PDB entry 9HML | X-ray diffraction, 2.17 A resolution | chains A and B of the 3 polymer chains in the assembly

[Chain A]
Protein: RIFIN PfKE01_040007400
Organism: Plasmodium falciparum
Chain sequence (140 residues; each row starts with the number of its first residue; numbers below 1 keep their minus sign (Gly-1 is residue -1)):
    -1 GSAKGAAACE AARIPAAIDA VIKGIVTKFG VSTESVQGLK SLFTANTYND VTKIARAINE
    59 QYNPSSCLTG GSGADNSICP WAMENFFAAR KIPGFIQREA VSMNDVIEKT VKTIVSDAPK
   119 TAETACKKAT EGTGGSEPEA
Not modelled in the structure: -1 to 8, 123-138
Disulfides: Cys65-Cys77

[Chain B]
Protein: KIR2DL protein
Organism: Homo sapiens
Reference sequence: A0A191URJ7 (A0A191URJ7_HUMAN); residues 27-219 here = UniProt positions 27-219
Chain sequence (204 residues; each row starts with the number of its first residue):
    25 TGRKPSLLAH PGPLVKSEET VILQCWSDVM FEHFLLHREG MFNDTLRLIG EHHDGVSKAN
    85 FSISRMTQDL AGTYRCYGSV THSPYQVSAP SDPLDIVIIG LYEKPSLSAQ PGPTVLAGEN
   145 VTLSCSSRSS YDMYHLSREG EAHERRLPAG PKVNGTFQAD FPLGPATHGG TYRCFGSFHD
   205 SPYEWSKSSD PLLVSGTKHH HHHH
Not modelled in the structure: 25-26, 134-140, 189-193, 220-228
Sequence notes: expression tag (25-26, 220-228)
Disulfides: Cys49-Cys100, Cys149-Cys198
Glycans and other covalent adducts: glycan linked to Asn67; N-acetylglucosamine (NAG) linked to Asn84
What the authors report for this chain:
  - post-translational modification sites: Asn67

[How chain A and chain B interact]
Contacting residue pairs (45):
  Arg54(A) - Met65(B)
  Arg54(A) - Phe66(B)
  Arg54(A) - Asp93(B)  salt bridge
  Asn57(A) - Phe66(B)
  Asn57(A) - Asn67(B)  hydrogen bond (side chain-backbone)
  Glu58(A) - Met65(B)
  Glu58(A) - Phe66(B)
  Asn61(A) - Asn67(B)  hydrogen bond
  Ser63(A) - His61(B)
  Ser63(A) - Asp68(B)
  Ser63(A) - Thr69(B)  hydrogen bond
  Leu66(A) - Leu59(B)  hydrophobic
  Leu66(A) - Thr69(B)
  Leu66(A) - Tyr101(B)  hydrophobic
  Leu66(A) - Tyr109(B)  hydrogen bond (backbone-side chain)
  Leu66(A) - Val111(B)
  Thr67(A) - Tyr109(B)
  Gly68(A) - Tyr109(B)
  Met81(A) - Tyr109(B)  hydrophobic
  Phe84(A) - Thr69(B)
  Phe84(A) - Arg71(B)  hydrogen bond (backbone-side chain)
  Phe85(A) - Leu59(B)  hydrophobic
  Phe85(A) - Thr69(B)
  Phe85(A) - Arg71(B)  hydrogen bond (backbone-side chain)
  Phe85(A) - Tyr109(B)
  Ala87(A) - Arg71(B)  hydrogen bond (backbone-side chain)
  Arg88(A) - Arg71(B)
  Arg96(A) - Ile73(B)
  Glu97(A) - Arg71(B)
  Glu97(A) - Leu72(B)
  Glu97(A) - Ile73(B)  hydrogen bond (backbone-backbone)
  Glu97(A) - Glu75(B)
  Ala98(A) - Arg71(B)
  Ala98(A) - Leu72(B)  hydrophobic
  Val99(A) - Thr69(B)
  Val99(A) - Leu70(B)
  Val99(A) - Arg71(B)  hydrogen bond (backbone-backbone)
  Ser100(A) - Asp68(B)  hydrogen bond
  Ser100(A) - Thr69(B)
  Ser100(A) - Leu70(B)
  Met101(A) - Asp68(B)  hydrogen bond (backbone-side chain)
  Met101(A) - Thr69(B)  hydrogen bond (backbone-backbone)
  Asn102(A) - Phe66(B)
  Asn102(A) - Asn67(B)  hydrogen bond (side chain-backbone)
  Asn102(A) - Asp68(B)  hydrogen bond (backbone-side chain)
Also at the interface, not in a pair above, chain A (22 interface residues in all): Ala86, Ile90
Also at the interface, not in a pair above, chain B (17 interface residues in all): His106
Interface features reported in the paper:
  - interface residues, chain B: Leu59(B), Phe66(B), Asp68(B), Asp93(B), Tyr101(B), Val111(B)

[In short]
22 residues of chain A and 17 residues of chain B are in contact, with 14 hydrogen bonds and 1 salt bridge.
Polar pairs include Arg54(A)-Asp93(B), Asn57(A)-Asn67(B) and Asn61(A)-Asn67(B). Covalently linked
N-acetylglucosamine: at Asn84(B). From the paper: interface residues Leu59(B), Phe66(B) and Asp68(B) among
others; a modification site at Asn67(B).
Chain A is RIFIN PfKE01_040007400 (Plasmodium falciparum) and chain B is KIR2DL protein (Homo sapiens); the
structure, KIR2DL1 bound to RIFIN PfKE01_040007400, was determined by X-ray diffraction (same publication as
9F2D).
